3RJM - chains B and D of the 6 polymer chains in the assembly; structure by X-ray diffraction, 2.55 A resolution.

Chain B (and D):
Name: Caspase-2
Organism: Homo sapiens
Notes: EC 3.4.22.55; chain D of this document is another copy of the same molecule, construct and numbering; everything in this record applies to it too
Reference sequence: P42575 (CASP2_HUMAN); residues 201-305 here correspond to UniProt positions 348-452 (UniProt number = residue number + 147)
Sequence (117 residues; numbered 200 to 316; the number before each row is that of its first residue):
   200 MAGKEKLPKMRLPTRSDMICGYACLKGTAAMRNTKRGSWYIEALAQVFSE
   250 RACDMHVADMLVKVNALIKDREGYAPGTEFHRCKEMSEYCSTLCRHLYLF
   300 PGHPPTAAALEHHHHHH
Disordered / not traced: 200-206, 304-316 (chain D: 200-207, 305-316)
Differences from the reference sequence: expression tag (200, 306-316)

Interface between chain B and chain D:
Cross-chain cystine bridges: Cys289(B)-Cys289(D)
Contacting residue pairs (68):
  Lys208(B) - Arg281(D)  hydrogen bond (backbone-side chain)
  Met209(B) - Asp269(D)
  Arg210(B) - Arg281(D)
  Arg210(B) - Lys283(D)  hydrogen bond (backbone-side chain)
  Leu211(B) - Lys268(D)
  Leu211(B) - Lys283(D)
  Pro212(B) - Lys268(D)
  Pro212(B) - Lys283(D)
  Pro212(B) - Glu284(D)
  Arg214(B) - Leu224(D)
  Arg214(B) - Met285(D)
  Ser215(B) - Lys268(D)
  Ser215(B) - Met285(D)
  Asp216(B) - Lys268(D)  salt bridge
  Leu224(B) - Arg214(D)
  Leu224(B) - Thr291(D)
  His255(B) - Asp258(D)  salt bridge
  Ala257(B) - Tyr288(D)
  Asp258(B) - His255(D)  salt bridge
  Asp258(B) - His295(D)
  Val261(B) - Leu292(D)
  Val261(B) - Cys293(D)
  Val261(B) - Arg294(D)
  Asn264(B) - Ser290(D)  hydrogen bond (side chain-backbone)
  Asn264(B) - Thr291(D)
  Asn264(B) - Leu292(D)  hydrogen bond (side chain-backbone)
  Asn264(B) - Cys293(D)
  Ala265(B) - Cys293(D)
  Lys268(B) - Leu211(D)
  Lys268(B) - Pro212(D)
  Lys268(B) - Ser215(D)
  Lys268(B) - Asp216(D)  salt bridge
  Lys268(B) - Cys293(D)
  Arg281(B) - Lys208(D)  hydrogen bond (side chain-backbone)
  Arg281(B) - Arg210(D)
  Lys283(B) - Arg210(D)  hydrogen bond (side chain-backbone)
  Lys283(B) - Leu211(D)
  Lys283(B) - Pro212(D)
  Glu284(B) - Pro212(D)
  Met285(B) - Pro212(D)  hydrophobic
  Met285(B) - Arg214(D)
  Met285(B) - Thr291(D)
  Met285(B) - Cys293(D)  hydrophobic
  Ser286(B) - Thr291(D)
  Glu287(B) - Ser290(D)
  Glu287(B) - Thr291(D)
  Tyr288(B) - Tyr288(D)  hydrogen bond
  Tyr288(B) - Cys289(D)
  Tyr288(B) - Ser290(D)  hydrogen bond (backbone-backbone)
  Cys289(B) - Tyr288(D)
  Cys289(B) - Cys289(D)  disulfide
  Ser290(B) - Asn264(D)  hydrogen bond (backbone-side chain)
  Ser290(B) - Glu287(D)
  Ser290(B) - Tyr288(D)  hydrogen bond (backbone-backbone)
  Thr291(B) - Leu224(D)
  Thr291(B) - Asn264(D)
  Thr291(B) - Met285(D)
  Thr291(B) - Ser286(D)
  Thr291(B) - Glu287(D)
  Leu292(B) - Val261(D)
  Leu292(B) - Asn264(D)  hydrogen bond (backbone-side chain)
  Cys293(B) - Val261(D)
  Cys293(B) - Asn264(D)
  Cys293(B) - Ala265(D)
  Cys293(B) - Lys268(D)
  Cys293(B) - Met285(D)  hydrophobic
  Arg294(B) - Val261(D)
  His295(B) - Asp258(D)  salt bridge
Also at the interface, not in a pair above, chain B (33 interface residues in all): Pro207, Met254, Glu271
Also at the interface, not in a pair above, chain D (32 interface residues in all): Met209, Met254, Ala257

In short:
The interface between chain B and chain D involves 33 residues on one side and 32 on the other; the contacts
include 1 disulfide bond, 11 hydrogen bonds and 5 salt bridges. Polar pairs include Asp216(B)-Lys268(D),
His255(B)-Asp258(D) and His295(B)-Asp258(D).
Chain B and chain D are both Caspase-2 (Homo sapiens); the structure, CASPASE2 IN COMPLEX WITH CHDI LIGAND
33c, was determined by X-ray diffraction.
